PDB entry 9EQI | X-ray diffraction, 1.40 A resolution | chains S and T of the 4 polymer chains in the assembly

# Chain S (and T)
Protein: Hydrogenase-1 small chain
Organism: Escherichia coli
Notes: EC 1.12.99.6; chain T of this document is another copy of the same molecule, construct and numbering; everything in this record applies to it too
UniProtKB: P69739 (MBHS_ECOLI); residues 1-271 here correspond to UniProt positions 46-316 (UniProt number = residue number + 45)
Chain sequence (279 residues; each row starts with the number of its first residue):
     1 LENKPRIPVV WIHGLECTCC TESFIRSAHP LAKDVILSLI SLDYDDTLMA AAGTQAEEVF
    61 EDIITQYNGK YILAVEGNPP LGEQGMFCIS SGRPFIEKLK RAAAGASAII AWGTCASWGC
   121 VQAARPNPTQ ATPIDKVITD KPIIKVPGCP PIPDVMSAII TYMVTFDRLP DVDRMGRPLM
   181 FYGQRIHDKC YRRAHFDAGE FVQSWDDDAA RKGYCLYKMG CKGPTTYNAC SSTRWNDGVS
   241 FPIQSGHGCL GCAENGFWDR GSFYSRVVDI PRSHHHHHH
Not modelled in the structure: 1-3, 267-279
Construct notes: expression tag (272-279)
Ion coordination: fe4-s3 cluster Fe: Cys17, Cys19, Cys20, Cys115, Cys120, Cys149; 4Fe-4S cluster Fe: His187, Cys190, Cys215, Cys221; 3Fe-4S cluster Fe: Cys230, Cys249, Cys252
Small-molecule neighbours:
  - 3Fe-4S cluster (F3S): Ile186, Thr226, Asn228, Cys230, Trp235, Phe241, Pro242, Cys249, Leu250, Gly251, Cys252, Ala253
  - fe4-s3 cluster (SF3): Glu16, Cys17, Thr18, Cys19, Cys20, Glu76, Gly113, Thr114, Cys115, Cys120, Gly148, Cys149, Pro150
  - 4Fe-4S cluster (SF4): Ile186, His187, Cys190, Arg192, Arg193, Phe196, Cys215, Leu216, Tyr217, Cys221, Gly223, Pro224, Ile243

# Interface between chain S and chain T
Pairs across the interface (30; chain S residue first):
  Gln184(S) - Lys212(T)  hydrogen bond (side chain-backbone)
  His187(S) - Ala194(T)
  Asp188(S) - Ala194(T)
  Asp188(S) - His195(T)
  Lys189(S) - Tyr191(T)
  Lys189(S) - His195(T)  hydrogen bond
  Lys189(S) - Lys212(T)  hydrogen bond (side chain-backbone)
  Lys189(S) - Gly213(T)
  Cys190(S) - Cys190(T)
  Cys190(S) - Tyr191(T)
  Tyr191(S) - Lys189(T)
  Tyr191(S) - Cys190(T)
  Tyr191(S) - Tyr191(T)  hydrophobic
  Arg193(S) - Ala194(T)
  Arg193(S) - Asp197(T)
  Ala194(S) - His187(T)
  Ala194(S) - Asp188(T)
  Ala194(S) - Arg193(T)
  His195(S) - Asp188(T)
  His195(S) - Lys189(T)  hydrogen bond
  Asp197(S) - Arg193(T)  salt bridge
  Asp197(S) - Asp197(T)
  Lys212(S) - Gln184(T)  hydrogen bond (backbone-side chain)
  Lys212(S) - Lys189(T)  hydrogen bond (backbone-side chain)
  Gly213(S) - Lys189(T)
  Ser232(S) - Tyr191(T)
  Arg234(S) - Arg234(T)
  Arg234(S) - Gln244(T)  hydrogen bond
  Gly238(S) - Arg234(T)  hydrogen bond (backbone-side chain)
  Gln244(S) - Arg234(T)
Also at the interface, not in a pair above, chain S (17 interface residues in all): Ser231
Also at the interface, not in a pair above, chain T (17 interface residues in all): Ser231, Ser232, Gly238

# Overview
Chain S and chain T each contribute 17 residues to their interface; the contacts include 8 hydrogen bonds and
1 salt bridge. Polar contacts include Asp197(S)-Arg193(T), Gln184(S)-Lys212(T) and Lys189(S)-His195(T).
Ligands of chain S: 4Fe-4S cluster, 3Fe-4S cluster and fe4-s3 cluster.
Both chains are Hydrogenase-1 small chain (Escherichia coli). Entry 9EQI (Hydrogenase-1 Ni-B state poised at
+100mV) was determined by X-ray diffraction.
